8XQW - chains E and F of the 22 polymer chains in the assembly; structure by electron microscopy, 2.90 A resolution.

# Chain E
Protein: Ctap1
From: Chlamydomonas reinhardtii
Amino-acid sequence (982 residues; each row starts with the number of its first residue):
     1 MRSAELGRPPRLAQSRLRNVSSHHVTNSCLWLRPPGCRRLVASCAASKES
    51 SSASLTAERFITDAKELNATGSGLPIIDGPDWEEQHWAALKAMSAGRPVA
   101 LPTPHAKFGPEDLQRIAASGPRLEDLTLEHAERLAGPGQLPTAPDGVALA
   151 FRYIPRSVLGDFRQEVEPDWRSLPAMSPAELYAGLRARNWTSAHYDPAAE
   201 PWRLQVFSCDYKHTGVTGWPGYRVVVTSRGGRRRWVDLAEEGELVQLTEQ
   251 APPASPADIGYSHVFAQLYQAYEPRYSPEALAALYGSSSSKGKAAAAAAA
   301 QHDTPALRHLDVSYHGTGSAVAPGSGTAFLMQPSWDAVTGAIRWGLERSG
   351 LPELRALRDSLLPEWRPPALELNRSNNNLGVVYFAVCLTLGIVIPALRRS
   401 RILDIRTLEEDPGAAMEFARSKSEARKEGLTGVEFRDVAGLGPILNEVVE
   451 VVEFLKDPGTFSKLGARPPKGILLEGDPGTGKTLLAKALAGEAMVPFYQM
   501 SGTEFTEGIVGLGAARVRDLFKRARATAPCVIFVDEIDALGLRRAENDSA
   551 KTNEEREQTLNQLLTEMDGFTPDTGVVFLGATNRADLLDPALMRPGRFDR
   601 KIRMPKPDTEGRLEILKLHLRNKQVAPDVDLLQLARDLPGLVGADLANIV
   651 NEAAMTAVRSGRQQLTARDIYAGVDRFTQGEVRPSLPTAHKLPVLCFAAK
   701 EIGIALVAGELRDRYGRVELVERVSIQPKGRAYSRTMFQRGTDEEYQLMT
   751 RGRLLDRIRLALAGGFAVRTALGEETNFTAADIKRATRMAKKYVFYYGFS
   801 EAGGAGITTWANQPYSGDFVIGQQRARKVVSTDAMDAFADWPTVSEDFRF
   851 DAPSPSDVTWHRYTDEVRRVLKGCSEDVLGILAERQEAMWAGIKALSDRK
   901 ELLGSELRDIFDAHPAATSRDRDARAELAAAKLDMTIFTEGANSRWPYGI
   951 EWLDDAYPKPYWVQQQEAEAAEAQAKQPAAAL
Disordered / not traced: 1-53, 365-423, 981-982
Small-molecule neighbours: AMP-PNP (ANP; phosphoaminophosphonic acid-adenylate ester): A439, P478, G479, T480, G481, K482, T483, I615, H619, G643, A644, A647

# Chain F
Protein: Ctap6
From: Chlamydomonas reinhardtii
Amino-acid sequence (1024 residues; row label = number of the first residue in the row):
     1 MKATGLPSLPARALGAAGCSTSPRPAALGWSSRGCASGRRRACARVHVAD
    51 AEAVASGVAATEAAAAVPALPARATAVVAPLPEKNYGSLRGGRWPFLYDN
   101 VYGLPVVRQVASYGEVLEGIRTGRISQVLWFQAPRAVTASAAAPPPGLGG
   151 PQQPQPPPLASPDGRCLVRFANGQVKQAVIPPGEPRISQALQQYGTAVSY
   201 IPLEPRYMPELAAMRARGAQEAVLGEVDTGAVATPVELPEDERRGAAVGP
   251 TAFEAVAAYGSPEQLAAALDDNYQAAAGQVAALLAEREAWVAEQEALEAA
   301 ARAERSMSDRAGGGGGGGGTALVPSGGFSVGAWLDSIQLTNEQQAMVLKY
   351 VPILGPILGSGFIIGLYLLARLVKGDLTDRLKMMDSEADKKKKTALKEAR
   401 IAFLEEEVPGLVAKGASLDDVRKRVQPVNARLGTKLAIGDGEIQSTYEAC
   451 RLLLSEGVDLSAASSTAASGALAQMESDERRAAAGAAEGGGEGGDAMNAM
   501 MEMGKLNTARIRKATDPKIMDVKKRVRDVRRKLKRESKVQLSDEIIFFDD
   551 IAGNKQAKVELMEVVDFFRTPEKFKASGARAPKGVLLVGPPGNGKTLMAR
   601 AVAGESGVAFISSSAAEFIEMYMGLGAARVRDLFNTARSVAPCIIFIDEL
   651 DAVGRQRQGGGRSNDERDNTVNQLLTEMDGFEAEQQGIVVMGATNRKDVL
   701 DAALTRPGRFDRSIEVRRPDFQGRLEAVKVHLRDKPVAAEIDYVSLASLM
   751 GGMSGAQIAGVANTACFLASRDGRSEVNQTDLTLAVEQAKYGRAYDQSRF
   801 VGAGRKKRFAVMEASIALAATLLPAIEPVEYATIIPSTRSPLGRTVLKPH
   851 VGRYTTGVWTYRYLREQLLVALAGRAGEELVLGRDELSSLNQHRLQMARQ
   901 VAWKIMNSGMSSHPDYQHLRGLGSNYFDGSSEPGRFQQTTVVMDANQTRS
   951 EAVDADMEVEGLLNGGYKQVFELLVRNRAALDALTELLLEREKISGEEVV
  1001 QVVEELGHPEDLARRAQWAGYELL
Disordered / not traced: 1-67, 293-543, 794-798
Small-molecule neighbours:
  - AMP-PNP (ANP; phosphoaminophosphonic acid-adenylate ester), molecule 1: I551, A552, N554, P591, G592, N593, G594, K595, T596, L597, H731, G755, A756, A759
  - AMP-PNP (ANP), molecule 2: D679, R706, R709

# How chain E and chain F interact
Residue-residue contacts (214):
  L55(E) with L129(F), hydrophobic
  T56(E) with Y200(F)
  N68(E) with R243(F)
  A69(E) with G245(F); A246(F)
  T70(E) with R244(F); G245(F)
  G71(E) with R243(F)
  S72(E) with E240(F); D241(F); E242(F); R243(F), hydrogen bond (side chain-backbone); R244(F), hydrogen bond (backbone-side chain)
  G73(E) with R244(F), hydrogen bond (backbone-side chain)
  L74(E) with R244(F), hydrogen bond (backbone-side chain)
  P75(E) with G245(F)
  I76(E) with R206(F); M214(F), hydrophobic; R215(F)
  I77(E) with V101(F); Y102(F), hydrophobic; R206(F)
  D78(E) with V101(F); R215(F), salt bridge
  G79(E) with V101(F); R206(F)
  P80(E) with V101(F); R206(F), hydrogen bond (backbone-side chain)
  D81(E) with Y207(F), hydrogen bond
  W82(E) with Y207(F)
  Q85(E) with N100(F), hydrogen bond (backbone-side chain); V101(F); R206(F)
  H86(E) with W94(F); N100(F)
  A89(E) with W94(F), hydrophobic
  L90(E) with P80(F), hydrophobic; R93(F)
  M93(E) with V78(F); P80(F), hydrophobic; P95(F), hydrophobic; F96(F), hydrophobic
  G96(E) with V77(F)
  R97(E) with V77(F)
  P98(E) with T75(F); A76(F); V77(F)
  V99(E) with T75(F); A76(F), hydrogen bond (backbone-backbone); V78(F), hydrophobic
  A100(E) with T75(F)
  L101(E) with A74(F), hydrogen bond (backbone-backbone); F96(F), hydrophobic
  P102(E) with F96(F), hydrophobic; Y98(F); D99(F)
  T103(E) with G103(F)
  P104(E) with Y98(F), hydrophobic; G103(F)
  H105(E) with G103(F), hydrogen bond (backbone-backbone); L104(F)
  F108(E) with G103(F); P105(F)
  L113(E) with Y98(F)
  I116(E) with Y98(F)
  A117(E) with L97(F), hydrophobic
  S119(E) with Q174(F)
  P121(E) with P105(F), hydrophobic
  R122(E) with G173(F), hydrogen bond (side chain-backbone); Q174(F)
  L123(E) with Q127(F); R169(F)
  D125(E) with P105(F)
  L126(E) with L104(F); P105(F)
  L128(E) with Y102(F), hydrophobic; L104(F), hydrophobic
  H130(E) with P205(F)
  E132(E) with L211(F); M214(F); R244(F), salt bridge
  R133(E) with E240(F), salt bridge
  F151(E) with M208(F), hydrophobic
  R152(E) with P202(F)
  Y153(E) with Y102(F); E204(F); P205(F)
  I154(E) with I201(F)
  P155(E) with Y102(F), hydrophobic; L104(F), hydrophobic; E204(F)
  R156(E) with F131(F); Q132(F), hydrogen bond (side chain-backbone); D163(F), salt bridge; E204(F), hydrogen bond (backbone-side chain)
  S157(E) with Y102(F); R206(F)
  V158(E) with P105(F); V106(F); V107(F), hydrogen bond (backbone-backbone)
  L159(E) with F131(F), hydrophobic; Q177(F)
  G160(E) with V106(F)
  D161(E) with R90(F); G91(F); G92(F), hydrogen bond (side chain-backbone); R93(F), hydrogen bond (side chain-backbone); W94(F)
  F162(E) with Y86(F), hydrophobic; R90(F); G92(F); V110(F), hydrophobic; R165(F), hydrogen bond (backbone-side chain)
  R163(E) with L89(F); R90(F), hydrogen bond (backbone-backbone)
  Q164(E) with D163(F), hydrogen bond (side chain-backbone); V179(F)
  E165(E) with N85(F), hydrogen bond; R90(F), salt bridge
  R203(E) with N85(F); G87(F)
  Q205(E) with G87(F)
  Y269(E) with R186(F), hydrogen bond (backbone-side chain); Q189(F), hydrogen bond
  Y272(E) with R121(F), hydrogen bond (backbone-side chain)
  E273(E) with R186(F), salt bridge
  P274(E) with R121(F)
  H302(E) with E118(F), salt bridge; T122(F)
  T304(E) with E118(F), hydrogen bond; R121(F)
  L307(E) with G114(F); E118(F)
  V312(E) with Y113(F)
  S313(E) with G87(F)
  Y314(E) with V179(F); P181(F), hydrophobic; E184(F)
  H315(E) with G87(F); S88(F)
  E546(E) with M621(F); R662(F); S663(F)
  E744(E) with G802(F), hydrogen bond (side chain-backbone); R805(F), salt bridge
  Q747(E) with R805(F)
  L748(E) with R808(F); L890(F), hydrophobic
  M749(E) with S888(F); S889(F), hydrogen bond (backbone-backbone)
  T750(E) with R808(F); L887(F)
  R751(E) with R884(F); D885(F); L887(F), hydrogen bond (backbone-backbone)
  G752(E) with D885(F)
  F795(E) with R899(F), hydrogen bond (backbone-side chain)
  Y796(E) with Q892(F), hydrogen bond
  Y797(E) with S889(F); L895(F)
  G798(E) with R875(F), hydrogen bond (backbone-side chain)
  F799(E) with R884(F), hydrogen bond (backbone-side chain); L887(F); S888(F)
  S800(E) with R884(F)
  E801(E) with R884(F), salt bridge
  G803(E) with N964(F)
  A805(E) with N964(F); Y967(F), hydrophobic
  G806(E) with R875(F)
  I807(E) with L872(F), hydrophobic; N964(F)
  T808(E) with R899(F), hydrogen bond (backbone-side chain); L963(F)
  T809(E) with W903(F), hydrogen bond (backbone-side chain); D956(F); E960(F)
  W810(E) with R899(F)
  A811(E) with R899(F)
  Q813(E) with H893(F), hydrogen bond; Q896(F)
  A839(E) with S889(F), hydrogen bond (backbone-side chain); Q892(F)
  D840(E) with Q892(F), hydrogen bond (backbone-side chain)
  W841(E) with P841(F), hydrophobic; L842(F), hydrophobic; Q892(F); H893(F)
  D847(E) with Q937(F)
  F848(E) with R935(F)
  F850(E) with R899(F); Q900(F)
  A852(E) with W903(F)
  P853(E) with W903(F)
  P855(E) with D956(F)
  S856(E) with V953(F); D956(F), hydrogen bond
  T859(E) with D956(F), hydrogen bond
  R862(E) with E960(F), salt bridge
  Y863(E) with E960(F), hydrogen bond
  A956(E) with R949(F), hydrogen bond (backbone-side chain)
  Y957(E) with R949(F)
  P958(E) with R949(F); S950(F)
  P960(E) with V953(F), hydrophobic; D954(F)
  Y961(E) with H913(F); P914(F); D954(F), hydrogen bond (backbone-side chain)
  W962(E) with S912(F); D954(F); M957(F), hydrophobic; E958(F)
  V963(E) with M957(F), hydrophobic
Interface residues without a listed pair, chain E (125 interface residues in all): S94, V166, L247, A545, E554, V858, Q966
Interface residues without a listed pair, chain F (119 interface residues in all): P71, A72, R108, L117, L167, V175, P185, L203, Y622, V801, A952, V959

# Overview
The interface between chain E and chain F involves 125 residues on one side and 119 on the other, with 41
hydrogen bonds and 10 salt bridges. Polar contacts include D78(E)-R215(F), E132(E)-R244(F) and
R133(E)-E240(F). Bound to chain E: AMP-PNP. Ligands of chain F: AMP-PNP.
Chain E is Ctap1 and chain F is Ctap6, both from Chlamydomonas reinhardtii; the structure, Cryo-EM structure
of the Ycf2-FtsHi motor complex from Chlamydomonas reinhardtii in AMPPNP bound state, was determined by
electron microscopy (same publication as 8XQX).
